Entry 8IYK (electron microscopy, 2.95 A resolution); this record covers chains m and L of the 42 polymer chains in the assembly.

[Chain m]
Protein: Tail tip protein M
From: Escherichia phage lambda
UniProt: P03737 (TIPM_LAMBD); numbering as in UniProt (aligned over 1-109)
Amino-acid sequence (109 residues; numbered 1 to 109; the number before each row is that of its first residue):
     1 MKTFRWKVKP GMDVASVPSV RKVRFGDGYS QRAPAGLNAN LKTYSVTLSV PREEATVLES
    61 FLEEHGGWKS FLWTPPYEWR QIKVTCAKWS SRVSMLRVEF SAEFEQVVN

[Chain L]
Protein: Tail tip protein L
From: Escherichia phage lambda
UniProt: P03738 (TIPL_LAMBD); numbering as in UniProt (aligned over 1-232)
Amino-acid sequence (232 residues; each row starts with the number of its first residue):
     1 MQDIRQETLN ECTRAEQSAS VVLWEIDLTE VGGERYFFCN EQNEKGEPVT WQGRQYQPYP
    61 IQGSGFELNG KGTSTRPTLT VSNLYGMVTG MAEDMQSLVG GTVVRRKVYA RFLDAVNFVN
   121 GNSYADPEQE VISRWRIEQC SELSAVSASF VLSTPTETDG AVFPGRIMLA NTCTWTYRGD
   181 ECGYSGPAVA DEYDQPTSDI TKDKCSKCLS GCKFRNNVGN FGGFLSINKL SQ
Bound ions: 4Fe-4S cluster Fe: Cys-173, Cys-182, Cys-205, Cys-212
Small-molecule neighbours: 4Fe-4S cluster (SF4): Cys-173, Trp-175, Thr-176, Tyr-177, Cys-182, Cys-205, Lys-207, Cys-208, Cys-212, Arg-215, Asn-217, Asn-220, Phe-221, Gly-222
Swiss-Prot annotation at these positions:
  - binding site ([4Fe-4S] cluster): Cys-173, Cys-182, Cys-205, Cys-212
  - mutagenesis: Cys-173 (C173S: Complete loss of tail assembly), Cys-182 (C182S: Complete loss of tail assembly), Cys-205 (C205S: Complete loss of tail assembly), Cys-212 (C212S: 96% loss of tail assembly)

[Interface between chain m and chain L]
Contacting residue pairs (26; chain m residue first):
  Arg-21(m) / Leu-84(L)
  Arg-21(m) / Ala-145(L)
  Arg-21(m) / Val-146(L)
  Val-23(m) / Pro-60(L)  hydrophobic
  Val-23(m) / Ser-82(L)
  Val-23(m) / Leu-84(L)  hydrophobic
  Val-23(m) / Val-146(L)  hydrophobic
  Phe-25(m) / Asn-40(L)  hydrogen bond (backbone-side chain)
  Phe-25(m) / Pro-60(L)  hydrophobic
  Phe-25(m) / Ile-61(L)
  Phe-25(m) / Gln-62(L)
  Phe-25(m) / Thr-80(L)
  Gly-28(m) / Asn-40(L)
  Gly-28(m) / Glu-41(L)
  Tyr-29(m) / Asn-40(L)  hydrogen bond (backbone-backbone)
  Tyr-29(m) / Gln-42(L)
  Tyr-29(m) / Pro-58(L)  hydrophobic
  Tyr-29(m) / Pro-60(L)
  Gln-31(m) / Tyr-59(L)
  Gln-31(m) / Pro-60(L)
  Gln-31(m) / Ser-82(L)  hydrogen bond
  Gln-31(m) / Leu-84(L)
  Gln-31(m) / Tyr-85(L)
  Arg-32(m) / Leu-84(L)
  Arg-32(m) / Tyr-85(L)  hydrogen bond (backbone-side chain)
  Ala-33(m) / Leu-84(L)  hydrophobic
Also at the interface, not in a pair above, chain m (9 interface residues in all): Lys-22
Also at the interface, not in a pair above, chain L (15 interface residues in all): Val-81

[In short]
9 residues of chain m face 15 of chain L across their interface, with 4 hydrogen bonds. Among the polar pairs
are Phe-25(m)/Asn-40(L), Gln-31(m)/Ser-82(L) and Arg-32(m)/Tyr-85(L). Bound to chain L: 4Fe-4S cluster.
Chain m is Tail tip protein M and chain L is Tail tip protein L, both from Escherichia phage lambda; the
structure, Tail tip conformation 1 of phage lambda tail, was determined by electron microscopy (same
publication as 8IYD, 8IYL, 8JVM and 8KGE).
